Entry 6O4P (X-ray diffraction, 3.43 A resolution); this record covers chain A.

# Chain A
Name: Interleukin-11 receptor subunit alpha
Source organism: Homo sapiens
UniProt: Q14626 (I11RA_HUMAN); residues 1-341 here correspond to UniProt positions 23-363 (UniProt number = residue number + 22)
Chain sequence (349 residues; row label = number of the first residue in the row):
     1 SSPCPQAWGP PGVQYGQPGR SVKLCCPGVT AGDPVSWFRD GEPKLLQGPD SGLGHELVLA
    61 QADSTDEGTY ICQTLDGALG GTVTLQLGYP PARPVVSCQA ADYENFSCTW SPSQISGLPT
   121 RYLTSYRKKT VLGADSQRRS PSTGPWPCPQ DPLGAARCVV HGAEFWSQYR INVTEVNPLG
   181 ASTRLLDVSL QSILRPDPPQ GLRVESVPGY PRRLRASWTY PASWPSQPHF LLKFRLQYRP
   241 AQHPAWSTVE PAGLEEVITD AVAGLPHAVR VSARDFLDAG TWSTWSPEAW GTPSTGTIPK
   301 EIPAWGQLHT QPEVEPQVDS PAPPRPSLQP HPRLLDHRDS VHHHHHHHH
Not modelled in the structure: 1, 132-139, 305-349
Differences from the reference sequence: conflict Ser226 (Cys248 in Q14626); expression tag (342-349)
Cystine bridges: Cys4-Cys25, Cys26-Cys72, Cys98-Cys108, Cys148-Cys158
Glycans and other covalent adducts: N-acetylglucosamine (NAG) linked to Asn105, Asn172
UniProt features mapped onto this chain:
  - motif: Trp282 to Ser286 (WSXWS motif)
  - glycosylation (N-linked (GlcNAc...) asparagine): Asn105, Asn172
From the paper describing this entry:
  - post-translational modification sites: Asn105, Asn172
  - disease-associated variants - C72F, P178T, R274W: decreased stability (from molecular simulation)
  - disease-associated variants - P43T, C108S, P199R, R239C: unchanged stability (from molecular simulation)
  - conformationally variable residues (order/disorder transition): Leu132 to Arg139
  - disease-associated variants - P178T, P199R, R274W: decreased expression (citing earlier work)

# Summary
Covalently linked N-acetylglucosamine: at Asn105 and Asn172. The paper reports that C72F, P178T and R274W
reduce stability; modification sites Asn105 and Asn172; 7 substitutions were tested in all.
Chain A is Interleukin-11 receptor subunit alpha (Homo sapiens); the structure, The crystal structure of the
interleukin 11 alpha receptor, was determined by X-ray diffraction together with 6O4O from the same study.
